Entry 5FMG (electron microscopy, 3.60 A resolution); this record covers chains H and V of the 28 polymer chains in the assembly.

[Chain H (and V)]
Molecule: Proteasome, putative
Source organism: Plasmodium falciparum
Notes: EC 3.4.25.1; chain V of this document is another copy of the same molecule, construct and numbering; everything in this record applies to it too
UniProt: Q8I0U7 (Q8I0U7_PLAF7); residues 1-252 here correspond to UniProt positions 31-282 (UniProt number = residue number + 30)
Sequence (252 residues; numbered 1 to 252; the number before each row is that of its first residue):
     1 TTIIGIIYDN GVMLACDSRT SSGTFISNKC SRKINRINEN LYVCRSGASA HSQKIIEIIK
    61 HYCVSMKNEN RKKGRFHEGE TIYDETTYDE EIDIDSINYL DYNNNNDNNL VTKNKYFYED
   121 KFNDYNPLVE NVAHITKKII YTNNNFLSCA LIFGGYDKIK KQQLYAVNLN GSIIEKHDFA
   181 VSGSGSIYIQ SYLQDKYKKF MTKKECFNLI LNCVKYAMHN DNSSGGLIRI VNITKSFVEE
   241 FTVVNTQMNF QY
Unresolved in the structure: 90-145, 248-252

[Chain H / chain V interface]
Residue-residue contacts (21):
  I187(H) - I187(V)  hydrophobic
  I187(H) - Y188(V)
  Y188(H) - I187(V)
  Y188(H) - Y188(V)
  Y188(H) - S191(V)  hydrogen bond (backbone-side chain)
  I189(H) - S191(V)
  S191(H) - Y188(V)  hydrogen bond (side chain-backbone)
  S191(H) - I189(V)
  S191(H) - Y216(V)
  S191(H) - N220(V)
  Y192(H) - Y192(V)  hydrophobic
  Y192(H) - D195(V)  hydrogen bond
  Q194(H) - H219(V)
  Q194(H) - N220(V)
  D195(H) - Y192(V)  hydrogen bond
  D195(H) - Y216(V)  hydrogen bond
  Y216(H) - S191(V)
  Y216(H) - D195(V)  hydrogen bond
  H219(H) - Q194(V)
  N220(H) - S191(V)
  N220(H) - Q194(V)
Interface residues without a listed pair, chain H (11 interface residues in all): Q190
Interface residues without a listed pair, chain V (11 interface residues in all): Q190

[Summary]
Chain H and chain V each contribute 11 residues to their interface; the contacts include 6 hydrogen bonds.
Among the polar pairs are Y188(H)-S191(V), Y192(H)-D195(V) and D195(H)-Y216(V).
Chain H and chain V are both Proteasome, putative (Plasmodium falciparum); the structure, Structure and
function based design of Plasmodium-selective proteasome inhibitors, was determined by electron microscopy.
